5NRL - chains 5 and A of the 58 polymer chains in the assembly; structure by electron microscopy, 7.20 A resolution (low resolution: residue-level contacts below are approximate; hydrogen-bond / salt-bridge calls are withheld).

# Chain 5
Molecule: U5 snRNA
From: Saccharomyces cerevisiae
Sequence (214 nucleotides; numbered 1 to 214; the number before each row is that of its first residue):
     1 AAGCAGCUUUACAGAUCAAUGGCGGAGGGAGGUCAACAUCAAGAACUGUG
    51 GGCCUUUUAUUGCCUAUAGAACUUAUAACGAACAUGGUUCUUGCCUUUUA
   101 CCAGAACCAUCCGGGUGUUGUCUCCAUAGAAACAGGUAAAGCUGUCCGUU
   151 ACUGUGGGCUUGCCAUAUUUUUUGGAACUUUUCUGCCCUUUUUCUCAAUG
   201 AGUAAGGAGGGCGU
Unresolved in the structure: 54-61, 179-214

# Chain A
Protein: Pre-mRNA-splicing factor 8
From: Saccharomyces cerevisiae
Reference sequence: P33334 (PRP8_YEAST); numbering as in UniProt (aligned over 1-2413)
Sequence (2413 residues; row label = number of the first residue in the row):
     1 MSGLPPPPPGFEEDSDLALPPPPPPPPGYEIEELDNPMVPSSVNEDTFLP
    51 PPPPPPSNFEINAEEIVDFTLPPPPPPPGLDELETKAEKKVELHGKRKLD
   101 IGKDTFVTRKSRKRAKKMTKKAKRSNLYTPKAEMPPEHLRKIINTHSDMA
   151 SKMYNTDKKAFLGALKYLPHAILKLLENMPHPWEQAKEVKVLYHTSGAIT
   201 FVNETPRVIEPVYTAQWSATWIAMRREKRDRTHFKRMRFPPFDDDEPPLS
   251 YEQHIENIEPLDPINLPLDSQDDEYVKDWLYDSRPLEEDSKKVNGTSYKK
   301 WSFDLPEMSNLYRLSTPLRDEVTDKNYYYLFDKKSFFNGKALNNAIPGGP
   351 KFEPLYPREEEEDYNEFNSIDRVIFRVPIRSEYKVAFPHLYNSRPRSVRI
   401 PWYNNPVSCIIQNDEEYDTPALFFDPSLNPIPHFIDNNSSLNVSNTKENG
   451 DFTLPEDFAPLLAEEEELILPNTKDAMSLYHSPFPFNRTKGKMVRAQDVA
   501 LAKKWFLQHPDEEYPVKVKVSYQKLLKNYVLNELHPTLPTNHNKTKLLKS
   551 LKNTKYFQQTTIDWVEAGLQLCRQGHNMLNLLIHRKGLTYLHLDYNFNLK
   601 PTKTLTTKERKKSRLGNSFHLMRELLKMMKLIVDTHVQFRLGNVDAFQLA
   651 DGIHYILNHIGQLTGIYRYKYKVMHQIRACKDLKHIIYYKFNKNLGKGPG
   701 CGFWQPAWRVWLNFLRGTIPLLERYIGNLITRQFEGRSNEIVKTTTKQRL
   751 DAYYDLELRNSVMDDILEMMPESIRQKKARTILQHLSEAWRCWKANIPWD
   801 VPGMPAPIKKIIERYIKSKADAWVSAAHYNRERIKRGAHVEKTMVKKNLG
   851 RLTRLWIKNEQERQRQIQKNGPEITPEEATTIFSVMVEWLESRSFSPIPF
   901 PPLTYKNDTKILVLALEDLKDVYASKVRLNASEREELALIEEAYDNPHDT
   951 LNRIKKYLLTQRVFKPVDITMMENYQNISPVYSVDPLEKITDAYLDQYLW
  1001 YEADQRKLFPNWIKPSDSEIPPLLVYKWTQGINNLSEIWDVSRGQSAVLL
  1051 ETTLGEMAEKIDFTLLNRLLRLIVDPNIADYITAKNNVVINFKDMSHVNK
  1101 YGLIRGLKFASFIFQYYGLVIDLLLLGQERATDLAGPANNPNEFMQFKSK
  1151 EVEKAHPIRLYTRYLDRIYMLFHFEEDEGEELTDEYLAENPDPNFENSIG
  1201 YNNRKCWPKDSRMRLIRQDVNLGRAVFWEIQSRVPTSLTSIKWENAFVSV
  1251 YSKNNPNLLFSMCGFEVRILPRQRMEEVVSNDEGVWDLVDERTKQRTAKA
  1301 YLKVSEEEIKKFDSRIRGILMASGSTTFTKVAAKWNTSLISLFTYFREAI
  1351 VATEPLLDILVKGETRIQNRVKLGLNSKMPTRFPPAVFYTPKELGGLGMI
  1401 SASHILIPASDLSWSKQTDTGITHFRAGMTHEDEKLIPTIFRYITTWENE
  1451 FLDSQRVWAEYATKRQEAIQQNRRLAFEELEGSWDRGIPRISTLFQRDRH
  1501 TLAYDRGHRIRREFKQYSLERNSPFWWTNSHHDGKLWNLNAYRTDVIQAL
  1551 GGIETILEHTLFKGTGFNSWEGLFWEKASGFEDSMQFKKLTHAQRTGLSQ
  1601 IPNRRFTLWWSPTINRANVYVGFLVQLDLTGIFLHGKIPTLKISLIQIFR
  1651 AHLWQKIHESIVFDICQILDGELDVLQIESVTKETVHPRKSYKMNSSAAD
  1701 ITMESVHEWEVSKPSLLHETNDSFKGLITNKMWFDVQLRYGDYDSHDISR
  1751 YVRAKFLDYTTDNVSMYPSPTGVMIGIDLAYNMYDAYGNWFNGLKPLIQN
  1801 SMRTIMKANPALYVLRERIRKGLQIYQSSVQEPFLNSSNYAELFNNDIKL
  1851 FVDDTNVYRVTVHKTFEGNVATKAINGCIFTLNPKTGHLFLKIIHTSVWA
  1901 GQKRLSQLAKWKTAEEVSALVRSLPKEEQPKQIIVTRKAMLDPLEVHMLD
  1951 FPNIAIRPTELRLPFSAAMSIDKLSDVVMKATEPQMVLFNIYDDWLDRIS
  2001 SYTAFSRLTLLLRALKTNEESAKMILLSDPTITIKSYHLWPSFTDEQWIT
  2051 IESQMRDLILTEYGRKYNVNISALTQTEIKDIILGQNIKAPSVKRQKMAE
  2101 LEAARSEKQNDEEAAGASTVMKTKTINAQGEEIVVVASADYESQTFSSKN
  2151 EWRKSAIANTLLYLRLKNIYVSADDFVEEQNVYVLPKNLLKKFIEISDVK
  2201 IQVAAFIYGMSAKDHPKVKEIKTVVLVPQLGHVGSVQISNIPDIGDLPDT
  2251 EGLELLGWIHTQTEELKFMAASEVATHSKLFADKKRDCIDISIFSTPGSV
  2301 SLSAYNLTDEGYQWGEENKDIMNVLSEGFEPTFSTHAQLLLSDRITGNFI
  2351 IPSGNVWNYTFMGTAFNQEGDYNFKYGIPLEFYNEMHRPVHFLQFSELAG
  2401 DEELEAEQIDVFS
Unresolved in the structure: 1-127, 149-156, 415-418, 435-450, 736-750, 1865-1868, 2110-2120, 2402-2413
Swiss-Prot annotation at these positions:
  - region: Met1585 to Leu1598 (Important for branch point selection)
  - mutagenesis: His1658 (H1658S: No effect on viability), Glu1684 (E1684Q: No effect on viability), His1687 (H1687S: No effect on viability), Asp1700 (D1700N: No effect on viability), Asp1735 (D1735N: No effect on viability), Asp1853 (D1853A: Alters protein folding. Severely impaired growth. Strongly reduced growth at 35 degrees Celsius; when associated with A-1854; D1853N: Reduced growth at 30 degrees Celsius ...), Asp1854 (D1854A: Reduced growth at 30 degrees Celsius. Strongly reduced growth at 16 degrees Celsius. Strongly reduced growth at 35 degrees Celsius; when associated with A-1853 ...), Thr1855 (T1855A: Reduced growth at 30 degrees Celsius. Strongly reduced growth at 16 degrees Celsius), Thr1936 (T1936A: Reduced growth at 30 degrees Celsius. Strongly reduced growth at 16 degrees Celsius), Arg1937 (R1937K: Severely impaired growth. Reduced growth at 30 degrees Celsius. Strongly reduced growth at 16 degrees Celsius)
From the paper describing this entry:
  - conformationally variable residues (order/disorder transition): Met2121 to Ser2148

# How chain 5 and chain A interact
Residue-residue contacts (111):
  G31(5) - Asn294(A)
  G31(5) - Gly295(A)
  G31(5) - Thr296(A)
  G32(5) - Asn294(A)
  G32(5) - Gly295(A)
  G32(5) - Thr296(A)
  G32(5) - Ser297(A)
  G32(5) - Tyr298(A)
  U33(5) - Asn203(A)
  U33(5) - Glu204(A)
  U33(5) - Thr205(A)
  U33(5) - Arg207(A)
  U33(5) - Arg284(A)
  U33(5) - Thr296(A)
  U33(5) - Ser297(A)
  C34(5) - Thr129(A)
  C34(5) - Lys190(A)
  C34(5) - Asn203(A)
  C34(5) - Lys552(A)
  A35(5) - Lys549(A)
  A35(5) - Lys552(A)
  A35(5) - Asn553(A)
  A36(5) - Lys549(A)
  A36(5) - Asn553(A)
  C37(5) - Thr545(A)
  U39(5) - Lys544(A)
  C40(5) - Asn541(A)
  A75(5) - Leu538(A)
  U76(5) - Lys334(A)
  A77(5) - Lys333(A)
  A77(5) - Lys334(A)
  C79(5) - Pro539(A)
  G80(5) - Lys492(A)
  G80(5) - Arg495(A)
  G80(5) - Pro539(A)
  A81(5) - Phe484(A)
  A81(5) - Arg488(A)
  A81(5) - Lys504(A)
  A82(5) - Asp498(A)
  A82(5) - Lys503(A)
  A82(5) - Lys504(A)
  A82(5) - Arg716(A)
  C83(5) - Ala500(A)
  C83(5) - Lys503(A)
  C83(5) - Asn532(A)
  C83(5) - Arg709(A)
  C83(5) - Asn713(A)
  A84(5) - Asn532(A)
  A84(5) - Thr537(A)
  A84(5) - Gln676(A)
  A84(5) - Asn713(A)
  A84(5) - Phe714(A)
  A84(5) - Gly717(A)
  U85(5) - Thr537(A)
  U85(5) - Lys670(A)
  U85(5) - Lys672(A)
  U85(5) - Gln676(A)
  U85(5) - Gly717(A)
  G86(5) - Lys670(A)
  G86(5) - Lys672(A)
  U91(5) - Arg836(A)
  G93(5) - Lys1362(A)
  C94(5) - Lys1362(A)
  C95(5) - Asn1369(A)
  U96(5) - Arg1366(A)
  U96(5) - Asn1369(A)
  U96(5) - Leu1373(A)
  U96(5) - Met1379(A)
  U97(5) - Met1379(A)
  U99(5) - Asn617(A)
  A100(5) - Lys670(A)
  A100(5) - Tyr671(A)
  C101(5) - Lys670(A)
  C101(5) - Tyr671(A)
  C101(5) - Lys672(A)
  C102(5) - Tyr671(A)
  C102(5) - Lys672(A)
  C102(5) - His675(A)
  A103(5) - Glu353(A)
  A103(5) - Lys527(A)
  A103(5) - His675(A)
  G104(5) - Lys340(A)
  G104(5) - Leu355(A)
  G104(5) - Lys527(A)
  G104(5) - Leu531(A)
  A105(5) - Lys340(A)
  A105(5) - Leu355(A)
  A105(5) - Leu534(A)
  A105(5) - His535(A)
  A106(5) - His535(A)
  U110(5) - Pro720(A)
  C111(5) - Arg716(A)
  C111(5) - Pro720(A)
  C112(5) - His170(A)
  C112(5) - Leu173(A)
  C112(5) - Arg495(A)
  C112(5) - Gln497(A)
  C112(5) - Pro539(A)
  C112(5) - Arg716(A)
  G113(5) - Lys174(A)
  G113(5) - Arg495(A)
  G113(5) - Pro539(A)
  G113(5) - Thr540(A)
  G114(5) - Arg207(A)
  G114(5) - Lys492(A)
  G114(5) - Lys546(A)
  G115(5) - Lys299(A)
  G115(5) - Lys492(A)
  U116(5) - Lys300(A)
  U116(5) - Lys544(A)
  U121(5) - Tyr128(A)
Interface residues without a listed pair, chain 5 (45 interface residues in all): A38, A78, C90
Interface residues without a listed pair, chain A (79 interface residues in all): Phe352, Pro354, Val494, Glu533, Leu547, Ser550, Gln559, Tyr669, Thr718, Arg724, Tyr725, Tyr829, Arg1317

# In short
The interface between chain 5 and chain A involves 45 residues on one side and 79 on the other. Curated
annotation (UniProt) lists 10 mutagenesis sites on chain A. From the paper: conformational variability at
Met2121(A).
Here chain 5 is U5 snRNA and chain A is Pre-mRNA-splicing factor 8, both from Saccharomyces cerevisiae. Entry
5NRL (Structure of a pre-catalytic spliceosome) was determined by electron microscopy.
